PDB entry 4IOF | X-ray diffraction, 3.35 A resolution | chains A and C of the 6 polymer chains in the assembly

Chain A:
Protein: Insulin-degrading enzyme
Source organism: Homo sapiens
Notes: EC 3.4.24.56
Reference sequence: P14735 (IDE_HUMAN); residue numbers follow UniProt; this construct covers 42-1019
Chain sequence (990 residues; row label = number of the first residue in the row):
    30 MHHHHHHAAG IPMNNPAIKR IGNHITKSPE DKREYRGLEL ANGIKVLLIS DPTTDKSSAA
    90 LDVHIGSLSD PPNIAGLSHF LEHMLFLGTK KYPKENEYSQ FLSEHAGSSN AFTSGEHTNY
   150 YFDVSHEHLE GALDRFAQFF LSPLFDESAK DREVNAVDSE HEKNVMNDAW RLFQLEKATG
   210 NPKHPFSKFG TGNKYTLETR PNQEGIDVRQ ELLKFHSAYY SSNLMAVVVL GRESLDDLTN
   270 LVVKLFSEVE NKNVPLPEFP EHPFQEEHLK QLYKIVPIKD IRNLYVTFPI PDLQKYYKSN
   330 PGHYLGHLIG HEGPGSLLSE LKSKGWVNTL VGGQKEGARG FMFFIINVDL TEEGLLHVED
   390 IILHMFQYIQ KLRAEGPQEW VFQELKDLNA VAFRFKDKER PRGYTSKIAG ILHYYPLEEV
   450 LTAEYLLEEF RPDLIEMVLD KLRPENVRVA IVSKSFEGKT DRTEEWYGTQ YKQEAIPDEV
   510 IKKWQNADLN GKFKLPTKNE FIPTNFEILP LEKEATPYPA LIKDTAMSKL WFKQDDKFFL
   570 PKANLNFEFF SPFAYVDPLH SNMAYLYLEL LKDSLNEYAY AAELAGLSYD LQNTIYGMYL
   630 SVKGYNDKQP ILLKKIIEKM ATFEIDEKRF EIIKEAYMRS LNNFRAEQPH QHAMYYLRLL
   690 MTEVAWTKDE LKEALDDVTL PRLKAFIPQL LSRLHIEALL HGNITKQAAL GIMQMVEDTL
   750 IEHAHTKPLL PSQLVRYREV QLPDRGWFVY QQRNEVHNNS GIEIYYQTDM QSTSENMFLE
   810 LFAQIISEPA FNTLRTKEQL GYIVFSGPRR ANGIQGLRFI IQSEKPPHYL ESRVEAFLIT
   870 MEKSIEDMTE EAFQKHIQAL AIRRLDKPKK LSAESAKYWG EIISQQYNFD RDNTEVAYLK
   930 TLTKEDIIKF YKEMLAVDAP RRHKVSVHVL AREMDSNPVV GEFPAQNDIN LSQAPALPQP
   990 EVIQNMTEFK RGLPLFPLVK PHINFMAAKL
Unresolved in the structure: 30-43, 209-215, 287-297, 366-369, 966-978, 1011-1019
Sequence notes: expression tag (30-41); conflict Leu110 (Cys in P14735), Ser171 (Cys in P14735), Ala178 (Cys in P14735), Val257 (Cys in P14735), Leu414 (Cys in P14735), Asn573 (Cys in P14735), Ser590 (Cys in P14735), Ser789 (Cys in P14735), Ala812 (Cys in P14735), Ala819 (Cys in P14735), Ser904 (Cys in P14735), Asn966 (Cys in P14735), Ala974 (Cys in P14735)
Ion coordination: Zn2+: His108, His112, Glu189
Swiss-Prot annotation at these positions:
  - motif: Glu853 to Tyr858 (SlyX motif)
  - active site: Glu111 (Proton acceptor)
  - binding site (Zn(2+)): His108, His112, Glu189
  - binding site (substrate): His336 to Gly342, Leu359 to Gln363
  - binding site (ATP): Arg429, Asp895 to Ser901
  - modified residue (N6-succinyllysine): Lys192, Lys697
Reported in the primary citation:
  - Zn2+ coordination: His108, His112, Glu189
  - contacts within the chain: Trp199-Tyr496 (hydrophobic contact)
  - conformationally variable residues (order/disorder transition): Gly209 to Phe215, Glu287 to His297, Gly366 to Gly369
  - mutagenesis - P286G, G361A/G362A, G366A/G369A, Y496A: decreased catalytic activity
  - mutagenesis - P284G, P289G, P292G: unchanged catalytic activity
  - mutagenesis - G361A/G362A: decreased expression
  - mutagenesis - F530A (20-fold): increased catalytic activity on substrate V
  - mutagenesis - E111Q: abolished catalytic activity
  - mutagenesis - R767A: decreased binding to dimerization of IDE (citing earlier work)

Chain C:
Protein: Fab-bound IDE, heavy chain
Source organism: Mus musculus
Notes: antibody fragment or engineered binder
Chain sequence (263 residues; each row starts with the number of its first residue; numbers below 1 keep their minus sign (Met-25 is residue -25)):
   -25 MKKNIAFLLA SMFVFSIATN AYAEISEVQL VESGGGLVQP GGSLRLSCAA SGFNVSSYSI
    35 HWVRQAPGKG LEWVASISSY YGSTSYADSV KGRFTISADT SKNTAYLQMN SLRAEDTAVY
    95 YCARDRVMYY WSFSKYGYPY GMDYWGQGTL VTVSSASTKG PSVFPLAPSS KSTSGGTAAL
   155 GCLVKDYFPE PVTVSWNSGA LTSGVHTFPA VLQSSGLYSL SSVVTVPSSS LGTQTYICNV
   215 NHKPSNTKVD KKVEPKSCDK THT
Unresolved in the structure: -25 to 0, 75-76, 145-150, 176, 204-208, 231-237
Disulfide bonds: Cys22-Cys96, Cys156-Cys212

Interface between chain A and chain C:
Contacting residue pairs - 28 pairs, chain A then chain C:
  Lys324(A) - Tyr54(C)
  Lys324(A) - Tyr103(C)
  Tyr325(A) - Tyr55(C)  hydrogen bond
  Tyr325(A) - Tyr103(C)  hydrophobic
  Arg402(A) - Lys109(C)
  Arg402(A) - Tyr110(C)  hydrogen bond (backbone-side chain)
  Gly405(A) - Tyr110(C)
  Pro406(A) - Tyr110(C)
  Pro406(A) - Tyr112(C)
  Glu458(A) - Arg100(C)  salt bridge
  Glu458(A) - Val101(C)
  Phe459(A) - Tyr114(C)
  Arg460(A) - Val101(C)
  Arg460(A) - Met102(C)  hydrogen bond (side chain-backbone)
  Arg460(A) - Tyr114(C)
  Pro461(A) - Tyr112(C)
  Pro461(A) - Tyr114(C)
  Asp462(A) - Trp105(C)  hydrogen bond (side chain-backbone)
  Asp462(A) - Tyr112(C)
  Asp462(A) - Tyr114(C)  hydrogen bond
  Leu463(A) - Tyr103(C)
  Glu465(A) - Trp105(C)
  Glu465(A) - Ser108(C)  hydrogen bond
  Glu465(A) - Lys109(C)  hydrogen bond (side chain-backbone)
  Glu465(A) - Tyr110(C)
  Glu465(A) - Tyr112(C)
  Met466(A) - Trp105(C)  hydrophobic
  Asp469(A) - Trp105(C)
Also at the interface, not in a pair above, chain A (16 interface residues in all): Ala403, Glu404
Also at the interface, not in a pair above, chain C (13 interface residues in all): Tyr104

Overview:
The interface between chain A and chain C involves 16 residues on one side and 13 on the other; the contacts
include 7 hydrogen bonds and 1 salt bridge. Among the polar pairs are Glu458(A)-Arg100(C), Tyr325(A)-Tyr55(C)
and Arg402(A)-Tyr110(C). The paper reports that P286G, G361A/G362A and G366A/G369A of chain A, among others,
reduce catalytic activity; Zn2+ coordination by His108(A), His112(A) and Glu189(A); 10 substitutions were
tested in all.
Chain A is Insulin-degrading enzyme (Homo sapiens) and chain C is Fab-bound IDE, heavy chain (Mus musculus);
the structure, Crystal structure analysis of Fab-bound human Insulin Degrading Enzyme (IDE), was determined by
X-ray diffraction.
